Entry 5TL7 (X-ray diffraction, 2.44 A resolution); this record covers chains A and B.

Chain A:
Protein: Ubiquitin-like protein ISG15
Organism: Mus musculus
Notes: fragment: C-terminal domain
UniProt: Q64339 (ISG15_MOUSE); residue numbers follow UniProt; this construct covers 78-155
Amino-acid sequence (79 residues; numbered 77 to 155; the number before each row is that of its first residue):
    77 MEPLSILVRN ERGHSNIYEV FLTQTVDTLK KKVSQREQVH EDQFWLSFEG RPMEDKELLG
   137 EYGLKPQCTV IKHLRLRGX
Not modelled in the structure: 77-78
Sequence notes: initiating methionine (77); engineered mutation AYE_155 (Gly in Q64339)
Modified / non-standard residues: AYE (prop-2-en-1-amine) at position 155
Swiss-Prot annotation at these positions:
  - site: Arg151 (Interacts with activating enzyme)
  - modified residue: Cys144 (S-nitrosocysteine)
What the authors report for this chain:
  - contacts within the chain: Glu87-His149 (hydrogen bond), Ser123-His149 (hydrogen bond)
  - specificity-determining residues: Glu87

Chain B:
Protein: Replicase polyprotein 1ab
Organism: SARS coronavirus
Notes: EC 3.4.19.12, 3.4.22.69, 3.4.22.-, 2.7.7.48, 3.6.4.12, 3.6.4.13, 2.1.1.-, 3.1.13.-, 3.1.-.-
UniProt: P0C6X7 (R1AB_CVHSA); residues 2-316 here correspond to UniProt positions 1541-1855 (UniProt number = residue number + 1539)
Amino-acid sequence (319 residues; each row starts with the number of its first residue; numbers below 1 keep their minus sign (Met-2 is residue -2)):
    -2 MASMEVKTIK VFTTVDNTNL HTQLVDMSMT YGQQFGPTYL DGADVTKIKP HVNHEGKTFF
    58 VLPSDDTLRS EAFEYYHTLD ESFLGRYMSA LNHTKKWKFP QVGGLTSIKW ADNNCYLSSV
   118 LLALQQLEVK FNAPALQEAY YRARAGDAAN FCALILAYSN KTVGELGDVR ETMTHLLQHA
   178 NLESAKRVLN VVCKHCGQKT TTLTGVEAVM YMGTLSYDNL KTGVSIPCVC GRDATQYLVQ
   238 QESSFVMMSA PPAEYKLQQG TFLCANEYTG NYQCGHYTHI TAKETLYRID GAHLTKMSEY
   298 KGPVTDVFYK ETSYTTTIK
Not modelled in the structure: -2 to 0
Sequence notes: initiating methionine (-2); expression tag (-1 to 1)
Bound ions: Zn2+: Cys190, Cys193, Cys225, Cys227
Swiss-Prot annotation at these positions:
  - zinc finger: Cys190 to Cys227 (C4-type)
  - active site (For PL-PRO activity): Cys112, His273, Asp287
  - binding site (Zn(2+)): Cys190, Cys193, Cys225, Cys227
What the authors report for this chain:
  - contacts within the chain: Glu168-Thr171 (hydrogen bond)
  - mutagenesis - M209A: decreased catalytic activity on Ub-AMC
  - mutagenesis - M209A: increased catalytic activity on Z-RLRGG-AMC
  - mutagenesis - M209A: unchanged catalytic activity on ISG15-AMC
  - mutagenesis - R167E (8-fold): increased catalytic activity on Ub
  - mutagenesis - R167E (20-fold): decreased catalytic activity on ISG15
  - mutagenesis - Q233E: increased catalytic activity on ISG15
  - mutagenesis - Q233E: decreased catalytic activity on Ub

Interface between chain A and chain B:
Contacting residue pairs (52):
  Glu87(A) with Arg167(B), salt bridge; Met209(B)
  Gly89(A) with Pro224(B)
  Gln119(A) with Tyr269(B), hydrogen bond (side chain-backbone); Gln270(B)
  Trp121(A) with Glu168(B); Thr171(B)
  Glu125(A) with Glu204(B)
  Gly126(A) with Thr171(B); Gln175(B), hydrogen bond (backbone-side chain); Glu204(B), hydrogen bond (backbone-side chain)
  Arg127(A) with Gln175(B)
  Pro128(A) with Thr171(B); His172(B); Gln175(B)
  Glu130(A) with Tyr155(B); Asn157(B), hydrogen bond
  Lys132(A) with Asp77(B), salt bridge
  His149(A) with Arg167(B), hydrogen bond
  Leu150(A) with Asp165(B); Tyr269(B), hydrophobic
  Arg151(A) with Asp165(B); Glu168(B), salt bridge; Tyr269(B)
  Leu152(A) with Gly164(B); Asp165(B), hydrogen bond (backbone-side chain); Pro249(B), hydrophobic; Tyr265(B), hydrophobic; Tyr269(B), hydrophobic; Tyr274(B); Thr302(B)
  Arg153(A) with Leu163(B); Gly164(B); Tyr265(B); Tyr269(B), hydrogen bond (backbone-backbone); Gln270(B), hydrogen bond (side chain-backbone); Cys271(B); Gly272(B), hydrogen bond (backbone-backbone)
  Gly154(A) with Asn110(B); Cys112(B); Tyr113(B); Leu163(B); Gly164(B), hydrogen bond (backbone-backbone); Tyr265(B); Gly272(B); Tyr274(B)
  AYE_155(A) with Trp107(B); Asn110(B); Cys112(B), covalent bond; Leu163(B); Gly272(B); His273(B)
Interface residues without a listed pair, chain A (18 interface residues in all): Arg85
Interface residues without a listed pair, chain B (31 interface residues in all): Ser79, Asn111, Val203, Val226
From the paper, about this interface:
  - residue pairs: Trp121(A)-Glu168(B) (hydrophobic contact), Gly126(A)-Gln175(B) (backbone contact), Glu130(A)-Asn157(B), His149(A)-Arg167(B)
  - interface residues, chain A: Trp121(A)

In short:
The interface between chain A and chain B involves 18 residues on one side and 31 on the other, with 1
covalent bond, 10 hydrogen bonds and 3 salt bridges. Polar pairs include Glu87(A)-Arg167(B),
Lys132(A)-Asp77(B) and Arg151(A)-Glu168(B). The authors report a hydrophobic contact between Trp121(A) and
Glu168(B); a backbone contact between Gly126(A) and Gln175(B); contacts between Glu130(A) and Asn157(B) and
His149(A) and Arg167(B). The paper reports that M209A of chain B reduces catalytic activity on Ub-AMC; the
interface residue Trp121(A); 3 substitutions were tested in all.
Chain A is Ubiquitin-like protein ISG15 (Mus musculus) and chain B is Replicase polyprotein 1ab (SARS
coronavirus); the structure, Crystal structure of SARS-CoV papain-like protease in complex with C-terminal
domain mouse ISG15, was determined by X-ray diffraction, deposited together with 5TL6 and 5TLA.
